4F61 - chains B and I of the 9 polymer chains in the assembly; structure by X-ray diffraction, 4.17 A resolution (low resolution: residue-level contacts below are approximate; hydrogen-bond / salt-bridge calls are withheld).

== Chain B ==
Molecule: Tubulin beta chain
Source organism: Ovis aries
UniProt: D0VWY9 (D0VWY9_SHEEP); the author numbering skips numbers that UniProt does not, so the offset changes along the chain: 1-44 = UniProt 1-44; 47-360 = UniProt 45-358; 369-455 = UniProt 359-445
Chain sequence (445 residues; numbered 1 to 455; 10 numbers in that range are skipped by the numbering (no residue carries them; nothing is unmodelled there); the number before each row is that of its first residue):
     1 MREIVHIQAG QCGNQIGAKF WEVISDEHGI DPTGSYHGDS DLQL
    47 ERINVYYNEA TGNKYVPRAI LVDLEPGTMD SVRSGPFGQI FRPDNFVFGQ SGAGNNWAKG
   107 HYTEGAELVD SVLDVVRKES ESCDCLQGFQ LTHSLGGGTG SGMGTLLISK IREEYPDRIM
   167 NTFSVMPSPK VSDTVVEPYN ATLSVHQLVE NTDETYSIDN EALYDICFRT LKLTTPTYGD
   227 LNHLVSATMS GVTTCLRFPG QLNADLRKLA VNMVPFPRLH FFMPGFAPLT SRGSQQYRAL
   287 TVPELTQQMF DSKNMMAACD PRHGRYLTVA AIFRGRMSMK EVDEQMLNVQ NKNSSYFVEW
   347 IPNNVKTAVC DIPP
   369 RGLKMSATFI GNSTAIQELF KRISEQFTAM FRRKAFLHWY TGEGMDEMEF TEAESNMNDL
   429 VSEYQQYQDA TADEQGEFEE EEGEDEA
Disordered / not traced: 443-455
Ligand contacts: GDP (guanosine-5'-diphosphate): Gly10, Gln11, Cys12, Gln15, Ile16, Asp69, Ala99, Asn101, Ser140, Gly142, Gly143, Gly144, Thr145, Gly146, Ser147, Val171, Pro173, Val177, Asp179, Glu183, Asn206, Leu209, Tyr224, Leu227, Asn228, Val231

== Chain I ==
Molecule: Stathmin-like domain R4
Source organism: Artificial gene
Chain sequence (240 residues; row label = number of the first residue in the row):
     4 ADMEVIELNK ATSGQSWEVI LKPPSFDGVP EFNASLPRRR DPSLEEIQKK LEAAEERRKY
    64 QEAELLKHLA EKREHEREVI QRAIEENNNW IKMAKEKLAQ KMESNKENRE AHFAAMLERL
   124 QEKDKHAEEV RQRAIEENNN WIKMAKEKLA QKMESNKENR KYQEAELLKH LAEKREHERE
   184 VIQRAIEENN NWIKMAKEKL AQKMESNKEN REAHFAAMLE RLQEKDKHAE EVRKNKELKE
Disordered / not traced: 37-42

== Chain B / chain I interface ==
Residue-residue contacts (26; chain B residue first):
  His107(B) - Glu79(I)
  Tyr108(B) - His78(I)
  Tyr108(B) - Glu79(I)
  Tyr108(B) - Val82(I)
  Tyr108(B) - Ile83(I)
  Thr109(B) - Ile83(I)
  Leu152(B) - Glu79(I)
  Ser155(B) - Leu72(I)
  Ser155(B) - Arg76(I)
  Lys156(B) - Arg76(I)
  Arg158(B) - Leu68(I)
  Arg158(B) - Leu72(I)
  Glu159(B) - Leu69(I)
  Glu159(B) - Leu72(I)
  Glu159(B) - Ala73(I)
  Glu159(B) - Arg76(I)
  Pro162(B) - Glu65(I)
  Asn197(B) - Lys75(I)
  Glu411(B) - Val82(I)
  Glu411(B) - Ala86(I)
  Gly412(B) - Val82(I)
  Gly412(B) - Arg85(I)
  Gly412(B) - Ala86(I)
  Met413(B) - Arg85(I)
  Asp414(B) - Arg85(I)
  Glu417(B) - His78(I)
Other interface residues (no listed pair), chain B (17 interface residues in all): Gln193, Glu196

== Overview ==
17 residues of chain B and 13 residues of chain I are in contact. Chain B binds GDP.
Here chain B is Tubulin beta chain (Ovis aries) and chain I is Stathmin-like domain R4 (Artificial gene).
Entry 4F61 (Tubulin:Stathmin-like domain complex) was determined by X-ray diffraction (same publication as
4F6R).
